Entry 8YHZ (X-ray diffraction, 1.62 A resolution); this record covers chains L and P of the 3 polymer chains in the assembly.

# Chain L
Protein: Light chain of 1080 Fab
From: Oryctolagus cuniculus
Notes: antibody fragment or engineered binder
Amino-acid sequence (218 residues; each row starts with the number of its first residue; numbering starts at 0):
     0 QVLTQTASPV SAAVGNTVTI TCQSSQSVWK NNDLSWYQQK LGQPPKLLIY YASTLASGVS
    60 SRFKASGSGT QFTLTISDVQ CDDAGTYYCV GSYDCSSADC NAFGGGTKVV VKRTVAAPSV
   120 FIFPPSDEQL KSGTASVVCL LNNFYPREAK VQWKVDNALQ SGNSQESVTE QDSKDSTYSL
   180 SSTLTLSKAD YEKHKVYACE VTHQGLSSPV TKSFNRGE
Disulfide bonds: Cys-21/Cys-88, Cys-94/Cys-99, Cys-138/Cys-198

# Chain P
Protein: Sodium channel protein type 9 subunit alpha
UniProt: Q15858 (SCN9A_HUMAN); residues 209-219 here correspond to UniProt positions 764-774 (UniProt number = residue number + 555)
Amino-acid sequence (11 residues; each row starts with the number of its first residue):
   209 EHHPMTEEFK N
Unresolved in the structure: 209

# Interface between chain L and chain P
Contacting residue pairs - 9 pairs, chain L then chain P:
  Trp-28(L) with Met-213(P), hydrophobic; Thr-214(P)
  Tyr-50(L) with Asn-219(P), hydrogen bond (side chain-backbone)
  Ser-91(L) with Lys-218(P), hydrogen bond
  Tyr-92(L) with Lys-218(P), hydrogen bond (backbone-side chain)
  Asp-93(L) with Met-213(P)
  Cys-94(L) with Met-213(P), hydrophobic; Phe-217(P), hydrophobic
  Cys-99(L) with Lys-218(P), hydrogen bond (backbone-side chain)
Also at the interface, not in a pair above, chain L (9 interface residues in all): Asp-32, Asn-100
From the paper, about this interface:
  - epitope / paratope residues, chain L: Ser-91(L), Tyr-92(L)

# In short
9 residues of chain L face 5 of chain P across their interface; the contacts include 4 hydrogen bonds. Polar
pairs include Tyr-50(L)/Asn-219(P), Ser-91(L)/Lys-218(P) and Tyr-92(L)/Lys-218(P). From the paper:
epitope/paratope residues Ser-91(L) and Tyr-92(L).
Chain L is Light chain of 1080 Fab (Oryctolagus cuniculus) and chain P is Sodium channel protein type 9
subunit alpha; the structure, The co-crystal structure of the Fab fragment of Ab-1080 with NaV1.7 VSDII
peptide, was determined by X-ray diffraction.
